Entry 3VHM (X-ray diffraction, 2.00 A resolution); this record covers chains C and D of the 4 polymer chains in the assembly.

Chain C (and D):
Protein: Avidin
From: Gallus gallus
Notes: chain D of this document is another copy of the same molecule, construct and numbering; everything in this record applies to it too
UniProtKB: P02701 (AVID_CHICK); residues 1-123 here correspond to UniProt positions 25-147 (UniProt number = residue number + 24)
Chain sequence (123 residues; numbered 1 to 123; the number before each row is that of its first residue):
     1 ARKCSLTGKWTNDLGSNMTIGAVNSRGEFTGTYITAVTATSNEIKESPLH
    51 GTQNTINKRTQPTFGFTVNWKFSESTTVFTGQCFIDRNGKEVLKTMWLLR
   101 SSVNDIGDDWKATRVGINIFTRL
Disulfide bonds: Cys4-Cys83
Glycans and other covalent adducts: N-acetylglucosamine (NAG) linked to Asn17
Ligand contacts: NPK (5-[(3aS,4R,6aR)-1-{[(1R)-1-(6-nitro-1,3-benzodioxol-5-yl)ethoxy]carbonyl}-2-oxohexahydro-1H-thieno[3,4-d]imidazol-4-yl]pentanoic acid): Asn12, Asp13, Leu14, Ser16, Tyr33, Thr35, Val37, Thr38, Ala39, Thr40, Trp70, Phe72, Ser73, Ser75, Thr77, Phe79, Trp97, Leu99, Ile117, Asn118, Ile119

Chain C / chain D interface:
Contacting residue pairs (117; chain C residue first):
  Arg26(C) with Pro48(D); Asn69(D); Lys71(D)
  Glu28(C) with His50(D), salt bridge
  Pro48(C) with Arg26(D)
  His50(C) with Arg26(D); Glu28(D), salt bridge; Thr52(D)
  Thr52(C) with His50(D); Thr67(D); Asn69(D)
  Gln53(C) with Asn69(D)
  Asn54(C) with Asn69(D); Trp70(D); Ser73(D); Glu74(D); Ser75(D); Thr76(D)
  Thr55(C) with Lys71(D)
  Ile56(C) with Trp70(D); Lys71(D); Ser73(D); Glu74(D)
  Asn57(C) with Glu74(D), hydrogen bond
  Arg59(C) with Glu74(D), salt bridge; Ser102(D), hydrogen bond; Asn104(D), hydrogen bond
  Gln61(C) with Asn104(D), hydrogen bond (side chain-backbone)
  Thr63(C) with Glu74(D), hydrogen bond (side chain-backbone); Ser75(D); Thr76(D), hydrogen bond; Arg100(D); Ser101(D); Ser102(D)
  Phe64(C) with Thr76(D)
  Gly65(C) with Thr67(D); Thr76(D); Val78(D)
  Phe66(C) with Thr67(D)
  Thr67(C) with Thr52(D); Gly65(D); Phe66(D), hydrogen bond (side chain-backbone)
  Asn69(C) with Arg26(D); Thr52(D); Gln53(D); Asn54(D)
  Trp70(C) with Asn54(D); Ile56(D)
  Lys71(C) with Thr55(D); Ile56(D)
  Ser73(C) with Asn54(D), hydrogen bond (backbone-side chain); Ile56(D)
  Glu74(C) with Asn54(D); Ile56(D); Asn57(D), hydrogen bond; Arg59(D), salt bridge; Thr63(D), hydrogen bond (backbone-side chain)
  Ser75(C) with Asn54(D); Thr63(D)
  Thr76(C) with Asn54(D); Thr63(D), hydrogen bond; Phe64(D); Gly65(D); Thr80(D)
  Val78(C) with Gly65(D); Phe66(D); Val78(D), hydrophobic; Phe79(D); Thr80(D)
  Phe79(C) with Val78(D)
  Thr80(C) with Thr76(D); Val78(D); Leu98(D); Arg100(D)
  Gly81(C) with Arg100(D)
  Gln82(C) with Arg100(D), hydrogen bond; Ser101(D); Ser102(D); Val103(D), hydrogen bond (side chain-backbone)
  Phe84(C) with Arg100(D); Val103(D), hydrophobic; Ile106(D), hydrophobic; Asp109(D)
  Asp86(C) with Ile106(D)
  Arg87(C) with Asp105(D), salt bridge; Ile106(D); Gly107(D)
  Val92(C) with Ile106(D), hydrophobic
  Lys94(C) with Arg100(D); Asp109(D), salt bridge
  Met96(C) with Leu98(D); Thr113(D)
  Trp97(C) with Leu98(D)
  Leu98(C) with Thr80(D); Met96(D); Trp97(D); Leu98(D), hydrophobic
  Arg100(C) with Thr63(D); Thr80(D); Gly81(D); Gln82(D), hydrogen bond; Phe84(D); Lys94(D)
  Ser101(C) with Thr63(D); Gln82(D)
  Ser102(C) with Arg59(D), hydrogen bond; Thr63(D); Gln82(D)
  Val103(C) with Gln82(D), hydrogen bond (backbone-side chain); Phe84(D), hydrophobic
  Asn104(C) with Arg59(D), hydrogen bond; Gln61(D)
  Ile106(C) with Phe84(D), hydrophobic; Lys94(D)
  Asp109(C) with Phe84(D); Lys94(D), salt bridge
  Thr113(C) with Met96(D)
Also at the interface, not in a pair above, chain C (48 interface residues in all): Gly51, Phe72, Asp105
Also at the interface, not in a pair above, chain D (46 interface residues in all): Gly51, Val92

Overview:
48 residues of chain C and 46 residues of chain D are in contact; the contacts include 17 hydrogen bonds and 7
salt bridges. Among the polar pairs are Glu28(C)-His50(D), Arg59(C)-Glu74(D) and Arg87(C)-Asp105(D). Bound to
chain C: compound NPK. Covalently linked N-acetylglucosamine: at Asn17(C).
Both chains are Avidin (Gallus gallus). Entry 3VHM (Crystal structure of NPC-biotin-avidin complex) was
determined by X-ray diffraction, deposited together with 3VGW, 3VHH and 3VHI.
